1TKO - chains A and D of the 4 polymer chains in the assembly; structure by X-ray diffraction, 2.90 A resolution.

Chain A (and D):
Molecule: Iron-rich dpsA-homolog protein
From: Halobacterium salinarum
Notes: chain D of this document is another copy of the same molecule, construct and numbering; everything in this record applies to it too
UniProtKB: Q9HMP7 (DPSA_HALN1); numbering as in UniProt (aligned over 1-182)
Sequence (182 residues; each row starts with the number of its first residue):
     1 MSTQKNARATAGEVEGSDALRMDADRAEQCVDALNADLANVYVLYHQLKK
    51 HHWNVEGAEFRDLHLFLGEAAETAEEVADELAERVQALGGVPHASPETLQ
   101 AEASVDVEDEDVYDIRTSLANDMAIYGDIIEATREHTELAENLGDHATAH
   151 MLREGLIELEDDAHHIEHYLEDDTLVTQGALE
Disordered / not traced: 1, 182 (chain D: 1-6, 182)
Metal / ion sites: Fe ion site 1: His52 (shared with 2 residues of chain B); Fe ion site 2: Glu56 (shared with 2 residues of chain B); Na+: Glu59 (shared with Glu59(D) of chain D); Fe ion site 3: Glu75 (shared with 1 residue of chain B); Fe ion site 4: Asp79, Glu83 (shared with 1 residue of chain B); Fe ion site 5 near Glu80 (its only coordinating residue here); Fe ion site 6: Glu154 (shared with 1 residue of chain C; Glu154(D) of chain D); Fe ion site 7: His168 (shared with 1 residue of chain C; Glu56(D) of chain D)
UniProt features mapped onto this chain:
  - binding site (Fe cation): His52, Asp79, Glu83
  - site: Trp53 (Involved in iron translocation), Glu56 (Involved in iron translocation), Glu75 (Involved in iron nucleation), Val85 (Involved in iron translocation), Gln86 (Involved in iron translocation), Glu154 (Involved in iron nucleation), His164 (Involved in iron translocation), His168 (Involved in iron translocation), Glu171 (Involved in iron translocation)
What the authors report for this chain:
  - Fe ion coordination: Glu56, Glu75, Glu80, Glu83, Gln86, Glu154, His164, His168, Asp172
  - binding site for sulfate ion: His150, Arg153

Chain A / chain D interface:
Pairs across the interface (42):
  Ala58(A) with Leu175(D), hydrophobic; Val176(D), hydrophobic
  Glu59(A) with Ala58(D)
  Asp62(A) with Arg61(D), salt bridge; Asp62(D)
  Phe66(A) with Arg61(D)
  Glu69(A) with Arg61(D), salt bridge
  His165(A) with Phe60(D)
  His168(A) with Val55(D); Glu56(D), salt bridge; Gly57(D), hydrogen bond (backbone-backbone); Phe60(D)
  Tyr169(A) with Gly57(D); Ala58(D); Phe60(D), hydrophobic; Arg61(D)
  Glu171(A) with Glu56(D); Gly57(D)
  Asp173(A) with Glu56(D); Gly57(D); Ala58(D); Asp114(D); Ile115(D), hydrogen bond (side chain-backbone)
  Thr174(A) with Glu59(D), hydrogen bond; Ile115(D)
  Leu175(A) with Glu59(D), hydrogen bond (backbone-side chain); Leu63(D), hydrophobic; Ile115(D), hydrophobic; Arg116(D), hydrogen bond (backbone-side chain); Leu119(D), hydrophobic; Tyr169(D), hydrophobic
  Val176(A) with Glu59(D); Thr174(D)
  Thr177(A) with Arg116(D)
  Gln178(A) with Gln178(D)
  Ala180(A) with Asp172(D); Asp173(D); Thr174(D)
  Leu181(A) with Val176(D); Thr177(D); Gln178(D); Leu181(D), hydrophobic
Also at the interface, not in a pair above, chain A (18 interface residues in all): Leu65
Also at the interface, not in a pair above, chain D (24 interface residues in all): Trp53, Leu170

In short:
18 residues of chain A and 24 residues of chain D are in contact, with 5 hydrogen bonds and 3 salt bridges.
Among the polar pairs are Asp62(A)-Arg61(D), Glu69(A)-Arg61(D) and His168(A)-Glu56(D). From the paper: a
binding site for sulfate ion at His150(A) and Arg153(A); Fe ion coordination by Glu56(A), Glu75(A) and
Glu80(A) among others.
Both chains are Iron-rich dpsA-homolog protein (Halobacterium salinarum). Entry 1TKO (Iron-oxo clusters
biomineralizing on protein surfaces. Structural analysis of H.salinarum DpsA in its low and high ...) was
determined by X-ray diffraction, deposited together with 1TJO, 1TK6, 1TKP and 1MOJ.
